PDB entry 8EUV | electron microscopy, 2.60 A resolution | chains E and F of the 12 polymer chains in the assembly

# Chain E
Protein: Envelope glycoprotein gp120
From: Human immunodeficiency virus 1
UniProt: Q2N0S6 (Q2N0S6_9HIV1); the construct lacks a stretch of the UniProt sequence and is renumbered around it, so the offset changes along the chain: 31-141 = UniProt 30-140; 150-184 = UniProt 141-175; 189-309 = UniProt 188-308; 312-321 = UniProt 309-318; 2 more segments
Amino-acid sequence (481 residues; each row starts with the number of its first residue; note: 15 numbers in that range are skipped by the numbering (no residue carries them; nothing is unmodelled there); a row labelled like 184A-184L holds insertion residues (184A, then the next letters in order)):
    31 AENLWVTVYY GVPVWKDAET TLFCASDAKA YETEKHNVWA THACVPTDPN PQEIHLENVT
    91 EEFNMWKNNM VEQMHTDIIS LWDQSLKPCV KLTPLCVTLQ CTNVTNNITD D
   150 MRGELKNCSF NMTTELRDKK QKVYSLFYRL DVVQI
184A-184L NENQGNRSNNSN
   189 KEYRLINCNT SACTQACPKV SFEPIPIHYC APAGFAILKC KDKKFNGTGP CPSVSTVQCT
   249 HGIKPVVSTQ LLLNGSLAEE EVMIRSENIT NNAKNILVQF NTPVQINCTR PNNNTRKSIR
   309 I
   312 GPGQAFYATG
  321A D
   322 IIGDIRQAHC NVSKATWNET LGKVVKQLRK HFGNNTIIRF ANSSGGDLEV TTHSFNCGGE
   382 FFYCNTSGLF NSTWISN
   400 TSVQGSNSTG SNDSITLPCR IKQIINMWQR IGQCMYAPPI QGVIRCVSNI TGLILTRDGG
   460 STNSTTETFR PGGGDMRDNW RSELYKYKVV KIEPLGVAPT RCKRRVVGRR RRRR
Unresolved in the structure: 58-65, 184A-184L, 400-409, 504-513
Differences from the reference sequence: conflict Cys201 (Ile200 in Q2N0S6), Asn332 (Thr330 in Q2N0S6), Cys433 (Ala430 in Q2N0S6), Cys501 (Ala498 in Q2N0S6), Arg509 (Glu506 in Q2N0S6), Arg510 (Lys507 in Q2N0S6), Arg512 (Ala509 in Q2N0S6), Arg513 (Val510 in Q2N0S6)
Cystine bridges: Cys54-Cys74, Cys119-Cys205, Cys126-Cys196, Cys131-Cys157, Cys201-Cys433, Cys218-Cys247, Cys228-Cys239, Cys296-Cys331, Cys378-Cys445, Cys385-Cys418
Covalent attachments: glycan linked to Asn88; N-acetylglucosamine (NAG) linked to Asn133, Asn156, Asn160, Asn197, Asn234, Asn262, Asn276, Asn295, Asn301, Asn332, Asn363, Asn386, Asn392, Asn448

# Chain F
Protein: Envelope glycoprotein gp41
From: Human immunodeficiency virus 1
UniProt: Q2N0S6 (Q2N0S6_9HIV1); residues 512-664 here correspond to UniProt positions 509-661 (UniProt number = residue number - 3)
Amino-acid sequence (153 residues; numbered 512 to 664; the number before each row is that of its first residue):
   512 AVGIGAVFLG FLGAAGSTMG AASMTLTVQA RNLLSGIVQQ QSNLLRAPEA QQHLLKLTVW
   572 GIKQLQARVL AVERYLRDQQ LLGIWGCSGK LICCTNVPWN SSWSNRNLSE IWDNMTWLQW
   632 DKEISNYTQI IYGLLEESQN QQEKNEQDLL ALD
Unresolved in the structure: 547-568, 664
Differences from the reference sequence: conflict Pro559 (Ile556 in Q2N0S6), Cys605 (Thr602 in Q2N0S6)
Cystine bridges: Cys598-Cys604

# Interface between chain E and chain F
Inter-chain disulfides: Cys501(E)-Cys605(F)
Residue-residue contacts (105; chain E residue first):
  Leu34(E) with Pro609(F); Trp610(F), hydrogen bond (backbone-backbone); Leu619(F), hydrophobic
  Trp35(E) with Asn607(F); Val608(F); Pro609(F), hydrophobic; Trp610(F)
  Val36(E) with Cys605(F); Thr606(F), hydrogen bond (backbone-side chain); Val608(F), hydrogen bond (backbone-backbone); Pro609(F); Trp610(F), hydrophobic; Trp614(F), hydrophobic; Leu646(F), hydrophobic
  Thr37(E) with Ile603(F); Cys604(F); Cys605(F)
  Val38(E) with Leu593(F), hydrophobic; Trp596(F), hydrophobic; Leu602(F); Ile603(F); Cys604(F), hydrogen bond (backbone-backbone)
  Tyr39(E) with Ser534(F); Leu602(F); Ile603(F), hydrophobic; Trp623(F); Trp628(F), hydrophobic
  Tyr40(E) with Leu537(F); Leu544(F); Tyr586(F); Asp589(F); Gln590(F), hydrogen bond; Leu593(F), hydrophobic; Leu602(F), hydrogen bond (backbone-backbone)
  Gly41(E) with Leu537(F); Gln540(F)
  Val42(E) with Leu537(F); Trp628(F), hydrophobic
  Pro43(E) with Ala525(F); Ala526(F), hydrophobic; Ala533(F), hydrophobic; Leu629(F)
  Val44(E) with Trp628(F); Leu629(F); Asp632(F)
  Trp45(E) with Ala526(F), hydrophobic; Leu629(F)
  Lys46(E) with Asp632(F), salt bridge
  Thr51(E) with Trp571(F); Lys574(F); Ala578(F)
  Leu52(E) with Trp571(F); Gln575(F)
  Phe53(E) with Gln575(F)
  Ile84(E) with Leu520(F); Gly521(F); Phe522(F)
  Leu86(E) with Leu523(F); Gly524(F)
  Glu87(E) with Gly527(F)
  Asn88(E) with Gly527(F), hydrogen bond (side chain-backbone)
  Val89(E) with Ala526(F), hydrophobic; Gly527(F)
  Gln103(E) with Trp571(F)
  Asp107(E) with Trp571(F), hydrogen bond
  Ala221(E) with Leu544(F); Leu545(F); Ser546(F); Ala582(F)
  Gly222(E) with Asn543(F); Leu544(F); Arg585(F), hydrogen bond (backbone-side chain)
  Ala224(E) with Leu523(F), hydrophobic
  Thr244(E) with Leu523(F)
  Lys490(E) with Arg585(F)
  Ile491(E) with Phe522(F), hydrophobic; Leu523(F), hydrophobic
  Glu492(E) with Arg585(F), salt bridge
  Pro493(E) with Leu544(F), hydrophobic; Asp589(F)
  Leu494(E) with Asp589(F); Leu593(F), hydrophobic
  Gly495(E) with Trp628(F)
  Val496(E) with Trp631(F), hydrogen bond (backbone-side chain); Ile635(F), hydrophobic
  Ala497(E) with Trp623(F), hydrophobic; Trp628(F), hydrophobic; Trp631(F), hydrophobic
  Pro498(E) with Trp610(F), hydrophobic; Leu619(F); Ile622(F), hydrophobic; Trp623(F), hydrogen bond (backbone-side chain); Trp631(F)
  Thr499(E) with Trp623(F)
  Cys501(E) with Cys605(F), disulfide
  Lys502(E) with Thr606(F); Asn607(F)
  Arg503(E) with Trp596(F), hydrogen bond (side chain-backbone); Gly597(F); Cys598(F); Cys604(F), hydrogen bond; Cys605(F), hydrogen bond (side chain-backbone); Thr606(F), hydrogen bond (backbone-backbone); Gln650(F), hydrogen bond; Gln653(F)
Interface residues without a listed pair, chain E (43 interface residues in all): Pro220, Phe223, Arg500
Interface residues without a listed pair, chain F (57 interface residues in all): Met530, Thr536, Ala541, Leu592, Lys601, Ile642, Tyr643

# In short
43 residues of chain E face 57 of chain F across their interface; the contacts include 1 disulfide bond, 16
hydrogen bonds and 2 salt bridges. Among the polar pairs are Lys46(E)-Asp632(F), Glu492(E)-Arg585(F) and
Val36(E)-Thr606(F).
Chain E is Envelope glycoprotein gp120 and chain F is Envelope glycoprotein gp41, both from Human
immunodeficiency virus 1; the structure, Cryo-EM structure of HIV-1 BG505 DS-SOSIP ENV trimer bound to
VRC34.01-COMBO1 FAB, was determined by electron microscopy, deposited together with 8F7Z, 8ELI, 8EUU and 8EUW.
